Entry 8OEL (electron microscopy, 8.24 A resolution (very low resolution: no residue pairs are listed; an interface is given only as per-side residue counts)); this record covers chains T and H of the 7 polymer chains in the assembly.

== Chain T ==
Molecule: poly dT
Sequence (100 nucleotides; numbered 1 to 100; the number before each row is that of its first residue):
     1 TTTTTTTTTT TTTTTTTTTT TTTTTTTTTT TTTTTTTTTT TTTTTTTTTT TTTTTTTTTT
    61 TTTTTTTTTT TTTTTTTTTT TTTTTTTTTT TTTTTTTTTT
Unresolved in the structure: 15-29, 44-100

== Chain H ==
Name: RPA32 subunit of the hetero-oligomeric complex involved in homologous recombination
Source organism: Pyrococcus abyssi
UniProt: Q9V1Z1 (Q9V1Z1_PYRAB); residues 2-268 here correspond to UniProt positions 6-272 (UniProt number = residue number + 4)
Amino-acid sequence (269 residues; numbered 0 to 268; the number before each row is that of its first residue; numbering starts at 0):
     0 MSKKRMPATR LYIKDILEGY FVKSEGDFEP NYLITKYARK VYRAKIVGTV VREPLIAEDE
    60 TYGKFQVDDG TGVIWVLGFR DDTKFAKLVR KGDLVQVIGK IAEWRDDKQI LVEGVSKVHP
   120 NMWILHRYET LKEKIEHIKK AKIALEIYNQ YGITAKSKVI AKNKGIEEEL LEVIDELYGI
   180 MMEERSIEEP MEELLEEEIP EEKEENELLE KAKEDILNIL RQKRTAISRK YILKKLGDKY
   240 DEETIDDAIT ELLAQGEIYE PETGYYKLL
Unresolved in the structure: 0-2, 181-268
Construct notes: initiating methionine (0); expression tag (1)

== Interface between chain T and chain H ==
At this resolution (8 A) residue pairs are not listed: 8 residues of chain T and 17 of chain H lie at the interface.

== Summary ==
Chain T and chain H form an interface of 8 and 17 residues respectively.
Chain T is poly dT and chain H is RPA32 subunit of the hetero-oligomeric complex involved in homologous
recombination (Pyrococcus abyssi); the structure, Condensed RPA-DNA nucleoprotein filament, was determined by
electron microscopy (same publication as 8AAJ, 8AAS, 8C5Y, 8C5Z and 8OEJ).
